PDB entry 4Z4G | X-ray diffraction, 2.70 A resolution | chains A and B of the 3 polymer chains in the assembly

Chain A:
Name: Protein argonaute-2
From: Homo sapiens
Notes: EC 3.1.26.-
Reference sequence: Q9UKV8 (AGO2_HUMAN); numbering as in UniProt (aligned over 1-859)
Sequence (859 residues; row label = number of the first residue in the row):
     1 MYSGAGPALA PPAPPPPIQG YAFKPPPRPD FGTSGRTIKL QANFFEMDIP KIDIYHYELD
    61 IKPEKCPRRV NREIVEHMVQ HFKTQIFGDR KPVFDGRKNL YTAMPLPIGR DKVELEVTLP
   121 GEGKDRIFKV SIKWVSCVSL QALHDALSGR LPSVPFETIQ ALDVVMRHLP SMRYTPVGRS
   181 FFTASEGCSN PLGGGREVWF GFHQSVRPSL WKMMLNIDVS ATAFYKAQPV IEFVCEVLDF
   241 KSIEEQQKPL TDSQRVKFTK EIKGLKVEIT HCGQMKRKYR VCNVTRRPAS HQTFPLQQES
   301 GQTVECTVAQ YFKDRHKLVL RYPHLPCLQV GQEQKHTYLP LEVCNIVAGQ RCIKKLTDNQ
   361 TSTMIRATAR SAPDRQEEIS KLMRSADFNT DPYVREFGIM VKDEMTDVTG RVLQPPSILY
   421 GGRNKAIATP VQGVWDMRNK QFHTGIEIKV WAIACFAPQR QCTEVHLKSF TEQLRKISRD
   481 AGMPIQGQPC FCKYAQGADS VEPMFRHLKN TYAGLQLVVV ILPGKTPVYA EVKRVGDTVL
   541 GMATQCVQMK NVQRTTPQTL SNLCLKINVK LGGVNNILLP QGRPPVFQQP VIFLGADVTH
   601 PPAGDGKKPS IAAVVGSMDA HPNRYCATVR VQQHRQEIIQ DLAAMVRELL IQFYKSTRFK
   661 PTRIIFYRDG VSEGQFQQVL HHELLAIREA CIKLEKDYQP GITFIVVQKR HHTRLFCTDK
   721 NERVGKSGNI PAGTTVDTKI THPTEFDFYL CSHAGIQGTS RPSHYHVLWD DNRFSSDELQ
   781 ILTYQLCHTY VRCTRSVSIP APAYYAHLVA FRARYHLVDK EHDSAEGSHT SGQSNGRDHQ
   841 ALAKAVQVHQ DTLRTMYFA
Not modelled in the structure: 1-21, 89-90, 121-126, 270-275, 295-305, 822-835
Sequence notes: engineered mutation Asp387 (Ser in Q9UKV8)
Metal / ion sites: Mg2+: Asp597, Val598
Small-molecule neighbours:
  - phenol (IPH), molecule 1: Gly536, Asp537, Gly541, Met542, Ala543, Thr544, Lys570, Asp851, Thr852, Thr855, Tyr857
  - phenol (IPH), molecule 2: Phe587, Gln589, Pro590, Val591, Asp619, Ala620, Phe653, Phe659
  - phenol (IPH), molecule 3: Leu650, Ile651, Tyr654, Lys660, Pro661, Leu694, Glu695, Tyr698
  - phenol (IPH), molecule 4: Arg688, Cys691, Ile692, Tyr698, Gln699, Pro700, Ile702, Asp771
Curated features (UniProtKB/Swiss-Prot):
  - region: Tyr311 to His316 (Interaction with guide RNA), Phe587 to Pro590 (Interaction with GW182 family members), Leu650 to Lys660 (Interaction with GW182 family members), Lys709, Arg710 (Interaction with guide RNA), His753 to Arg761 (Interaction with guide RNA), Tyr790 to Arg812 (Interaction with guide RNA)
  - binding site (a divalent metal cation): Asp597, Asp669, His807
  - modified residue: Tyr2 (3'-nitrotyrosine), Pro700 (4-hydroxyproline), Ser824 (Phosphoserine), Ser828 (Phosphoserine), Ser831 (Phosphoserine), Ser834 (Phosphoserine)
  - natural variant: Leu192 (L192P: In LESKRES), Gly201 (G201C: In LESKRES; G201V: In LESKRES), His203 (H203Q: In LESKRES), Thr357 (T357M: In LESKRES), Met364 (M364T: In LESKRES), Ala367 (A367P: In LESKRES), Gly573 (G573S: In LESKRES), Gly733 (G733R: In LESKRES), Cys751 (C751Y: In LESKRES), Ser760 (S760R: In LESKRES)
  - mutagenesis: Leu140 (L140W: No effect), Phe470 (F470V: No effect on miRNA-binding or target mRNA cleavage. Abrogates binding to the 7-methylguanosine cap of mRNA and prevents inhibition of translation. Abolishes interaction with TNRC6C ...), Phe505 (F505V: No effect on miRNA-binding or target mRNA cleavage. Abrogates binding to the 7-methylguanosine cap of mRNA and prevents inhibition of translation and abolishes interaction with TNRC6C ...), Lys533 (K533A: Impairs RNA cleavage), Gln545 (Q545A: Impairs RNA cleavage), Lys570 (K570A: Impairs RNA cleavage), Asp597 (D597A: Abrogates RNA cleavage but does not affect binding to siRNA or translational repression), Gln633 (Q633A: No effect; Q633R: Abrogates RNA cleavage. Binds siRNA), His634 (H634P/A: Abrogates RNA cleavage. Binds siRNA), Asp669 (D669A: Abrogates RNA cleavage but does not affect binding to siRNA), Glu673 (E673A: Impairs RNA cleavage; E673G: No effect on RNA cleavage), Phe676 (F676A/I/M/R/Y: Impairs RNA cleavage; F676V: Abrogates RNA cleavage), 6 further mutagenesis entries in UniProt

Chain B:
Molecule: 21-nt RNA strand
Sequence (21 nucleotides; row label = number of the first residue in the row):
     1 UUCACAUUGC CCAAGUCUCU U
Not modelled in the structure: 19
Metal / ion sites: Mg2+ near A13 (its only coordinating residue here)

Chain A / chain B interface:
Residue-residue contacts (86; chain A residue first):
  Lys65(A) - C17(B)  sugar contact
  Cys66(A) - C17(B)  base contact
  Pro67(A) - U16(B)  phosphate contact
  Pro67(A) - C17(B)  base contact
  Arg68(A) - A14(B)  salt bridge to the phosphate
  Arg68(A) - G15(B)  salt bridge to the phosphate
  Val70(A) - C17(B)  base contact
  Arg97(A) - A14(B)  salt bridge to the phosphate
  Arg97(A) - G15(B)  salt bridge to the phosphate
  Val177(A) - A14(B)  sugar contact
  Gly178(A) - A13(B)  base contact
  Gly178(A) - A14(B)  hydrogen bond to the sugar
  Arg179(A) - C12(B)  hydrogen bond to the base
  Arg179(A) - A13(B)  hydrogen bond to the sugar
  Arg280(A) - C17(B)  salt bridge to the phosphate
  Phe294(A) - U21(B)  sugar contact
  Tyr311(A) - U20(B)  phosphate contact
  Tyr311(A) - U21(B)  hydrogen bond to the phosphate
  His336(A) - U21(B)  hydrogen bond to the base
  Thr337(A) - U21(B)  phosphate contact
  Tyr338(A) - U21(B)  hydrogen bond to the phosphate
  Ile365(A) - U7(B)  base contact
  Leu522(A) - U1(B)  base contact
  Gly524(A) - U1(B)  hydrogen bond to the base
  Lys525(A) - U1(B)  base contact
  Thr526(A) - U1(B)  hydrogen bond to the base
  Tyr529(A) - U1(B)  stacking on the base
  Lys533(A) - U1(B)  salt bridge to the phosphate
  Thr544(A) - U1(B)  phosphate contact
  Gln545(A) - U1(B)  hydrogen bond to the phosphate
  Cys546(A) - U1(B)  hydrogen bond to the phosphate
  Val547(A) - U1(B)  phosphate contact
  Val547(A) - U2(B)  phosphate contact
  Gln548(A) - U1(B)  hydrogen bond to the sugar
  Gln548(A) - U2(B)  hydrogen bond to the phosphate
  Asn551(A) - U2(B)  hydrogen bond to the phosphate
  Thr559(A) - U2(B)  base contact
  Asn562(A) - U2(B)  hydrogen bond to the base
  Asn562(A) - C3(B)  sugar contact
  Leu563(A) - U2(B)  sugar contact
  Lys566(A) - U1(B)  salt bridge to the phosphate
  Lys566(A) - U2(B)  phosphate contact
  Lys566(A) - C3(B)  salt bridge to the phosphate
  Lys570(A) - U1(B)  salt bridge to the phosphate
  Val598(A) - C10(B)  base contact
  Thr599(A) - C10(B)  base contact
  His600(A) - C10(B)  hydrogen bond to the base
  His600(A) - C11(B)  hydrogen bond to the sugar
  Pro601(A) - C10(B)  sugar contact
  Pro602(A) - G9(B)  sugar contact
  Ala603(A) - G9(B)  hydrogen bond to the sugar
  Ala603(A) - C10(B)  phosphate contact
  Arg635(A) - C10(B)  sugar contact
  Arg635(A) - C11(B)  salt bridge to the phosphate
  Glu637(A) - C11(B)  sugar contact
  Gly670(A) - C11(B)  base contact
  Ser672(A) - C11(B)  hydrogen bond to the base
  Ser672(A) - C12(B)  sugar contact
  Gly674(A) - C12(B)  sugar contact
  Gln675(A) - C11(B)  hydrogen bond to the sugar
  Gln675(A) - C12(B)  sugar contact
  Lys709(A) - A6(B)  salt bridge to the phosphate
  Arg710(A) - U8(B)  hydrogen bond to the base
  Arg710(A) - G9(B)  hydrogen bond to the base
  Arg710(A) - C10(B)  base contact
  His753(A) - C5(B)  hydrogen bond to the phosphate
  His753(A) - A6(B)  salt bridge to the phosphate
  Ile756(A) - C5(B)  hydrogen bond to the sugar
  Gln757(A) - C5(B)  sugar contact
  Gln757(A) - A6(B)  hydrogen bond to the sugar
  Thr759(A) - A6(B)  sugar contact
  Ser760(A) - A6(B)  phosphate contact
  Arg761(A) - A6(B)  hydrogen bond to the phosphate
  Arg761(A) - U7(B)  salt bridge to the phosphate
  Arg761(A) - U8(B)  salt bridge to the phosphate
  Tyr790(A) - A4(B)  hydrogen bond to the phosphate
  Arg792(A) - C3(B)  salt bridge to the phosphate
  Arg792(A) - A4(B)  salt bridge to the phosphate
  Cys793(A) - C3(B)  sugar contact
  Arg795(A) - A4(B)  hydrogen bond to the sugar
  Val797(A) - A4(B)  phosphate contact
  Val797(A) - C5(B)  phosphate contact
  Ser798(A) - C5(B)  hydrogen bond to the phosphate
  Tyr804(A) - A4(B)  hydrogen bond to the phosphate
  Tyr804(A) - C5(B)  hydrogen bond to the phosphate
  Arg812(A) - U1(B)  salt bridge to the phosphate
Interface residues without a listed pair, chain A (77 interface residues in all): Pro176, Tyr279, Phe312, Arg315, His316, Thr368, Arg375, Gln558, Val671, Arg714, Ala754, Gly755, Gly758, Phe811, Tyr815, Ala859

Overview:
Chain A and chain B form an interface of 77 and 19 residues respectively, with 30 hydrogen bonds, 17 salt
bridges and 1 aromatic stacking contact. Among the polar pairs are Arg179(A)-C12(B), His336(A)-U21(B) and
Gly524(A)-U1(B). Chain A binds 4 copies of phenol.
Here chain A is Protein argonaute-2 (Homo sapiens) and chain B is a 21-nt RNA strand. Entry 4Z4G (Human
Argonaute2 Bound to t1-Inosine Target RNA) was determined by X-ray diffraction (same publication as 4Z4C,
4Z4D, 4Z4E, 4Z4F, 4Z4H and 4Z4I).
